PDB entry 8XB6 | electron microscopy, 3.70 A resolution | chains D and N of the 22 polymer chains in the assembly

Chain D:
Name: Portal protein
Source organism: Acinetobacter phage SH-Ab 15497
Reference sequence: A0A2H5BHC5 (A0A2H5BHC5_BPSHA); residue numbers follow UniProt; this construct covers 1-506
Chain sequence (506 residues; numbered 1 to 506; the number before each row is that of its first residue):
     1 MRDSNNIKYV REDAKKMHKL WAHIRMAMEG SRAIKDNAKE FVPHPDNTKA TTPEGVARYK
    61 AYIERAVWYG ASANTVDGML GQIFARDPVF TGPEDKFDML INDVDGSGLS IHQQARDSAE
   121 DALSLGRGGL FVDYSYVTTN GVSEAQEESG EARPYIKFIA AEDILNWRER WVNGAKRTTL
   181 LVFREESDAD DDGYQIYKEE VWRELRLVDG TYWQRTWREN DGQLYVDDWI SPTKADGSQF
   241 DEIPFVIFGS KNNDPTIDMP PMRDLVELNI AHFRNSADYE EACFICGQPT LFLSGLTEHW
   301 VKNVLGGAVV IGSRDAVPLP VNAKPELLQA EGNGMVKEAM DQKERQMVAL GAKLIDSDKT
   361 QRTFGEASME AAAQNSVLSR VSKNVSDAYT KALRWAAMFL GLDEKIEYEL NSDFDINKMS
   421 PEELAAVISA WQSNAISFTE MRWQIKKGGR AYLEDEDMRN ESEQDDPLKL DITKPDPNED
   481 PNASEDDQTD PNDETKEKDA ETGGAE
Not modelled in the structure: 1-2, 136-151, 469-506

Chain N:
Name: Major capsid protein
Source organism: Acinetobacter phage SH-Ab 15497
Reference sequence: A0A2H5BHF7 (A0A2H5BHF7_BPSHA); residue numbers follow UniProt; this construct covers 1-321
Chain sequence (321 residues; each row starts with the number of its first residue):
     1 MALSDLQVFN DWAYKTMSEV LDQQVELFNG ATRGAIILRS AGNTGDLSEA AFWAKIQGLV
    61 RPRDPYSNAD VAAKDLRQLV DNTIKVASGT PPINIPPSML RWIQKNPQEA GAVIGQQLAG
   121 DTMQDMLNNG LAAGKAAFTA GGAVHDISAA GTGLMTQRAF NAAQRIFGDR STDIQVWVSH
   181 SSPLFDLYDN ALANAEQLYV FGTVNVRADA FGRPIIITDS PALVSGAAET LRHSTLGLTT
   241 GAILIEQNQD FDSTVVDGTG KQNITRQYQA EWSYNLGVNG YAYDIATGGK APNPTALATA
   301 ANWDKISTSI KDTGGVVLVT K
Not modelled in the structure: 1-6

How chain D and chain N interact:
Residue-residue contacts - 48 pairs, chain D then chain N:
  Lys-8(D) / Glu-26(N)  salt bridge
  Lys-15(D) / Trp-12(N)
  Lys-15(D) / Ala-13(N)
  Lys-15(D) / Tyr-14(N)  hydrogen bond (backbone-backbone)
  Lys-16(D) / Tyr-14(N)
  His-18(D) / Asp-11(N)
  His-18(D) / Trp-12(N)
  Lys-19(D) / Asn-10(N)
  Lys-19(D) / Asp-11(N)  hydrogen bond (side chain-backbone)
  Lys-19(D) / Glu-109(N)  salt bridge
  Ala-22(D) / Phe-9(N)
  Ala-22(D) / Asp-11(N)
  His-23(D) / Asn-10(N)
  Met-26(D) / Phe-9(N)
  Met-26(D) / Asn-10(N)
  Asp-36(D) / Gln-108(N)
  Asn-37(D) / Phe-9(N)
  Asn-37(D) / Gln-108(N)  hydrogen bond
  Lys-39(D) / Ser-98(N)
  Lys-39(D) / Arg-101(N)  hydrogen bond (backbone-side chain)
  Lys-39(D) / Asn-106(N)  hydrogen bond (backbone-side chain)
  Lys-39(D) / Gln-108(N)
  Glu-40(D) / Asn-10(N)  hydrogen bond
  Glu-40(D) / Asn-106(N)
  Ala-50(D) / Pro-97(N)
  Ala-50(D) / Ser-98(N)
  Thr-51(D) / Gln-262(N)
  Thr-51(D) / Asn-263(N)
  Pro-53(D) / Gln-262(N)
  Pro-53(D) / Asn-263(N)
  Val-56(D) / Ile-264(N)  hydrophobic
  Tyr-197(D) / Gln-247(N)  hydrogen bond
  Tyr-197(D) / Gln-249(N)
  Asn-220(D) / Leu-38(N)
  Asn-220(D) / Arg-39(N)
  Asn-220(D) / Ser-40(N)  hydrogen bond (side chain-backbone)
  Asp-221(D) / Leu-38(N)
  Asp-221(D) / Arg-39(N)
  Asp-221(D) / Ser-40(N)  hydrogen bond
  Asp-221(D) / Met-123(N)
  Asp-221(D) / Gln-247(N)  hydrogen bond (side chain-backbone)
  Gly-222(D) / Leu-38(N)
  Gly-222(D) / Met-123(N)
  Gln-223(D) / Phe-28(N)  hydrogen bond (side chain-backbone)
  Gln-223(D) / Asn-29(N)  hydrogen bond
  Gln-223(D) / Leu-38(N)  hydrogen bond (side chain-backbone)
  Leu-224(D) / Gly-30(N)
  Tyr-225(D) / Asn-29(N)
Also at the interface, not in a pair above, chain D (29 interface residues in all): Asp-3, Asn-6, Pro-43, Asn-47, Asp-191, Gln-195
Also at the interface, not in a pair above, chain N (29 interface residues in all): Met-17, Ile-37, Met-99, Thr-259

In short:
Chain D and chain N each contribute 29 residues to their interface; the contacts include 13 hydrogen bonds and
2 salt bridges. Among the polar pairs are Lys-8(D)/Glu-26(N), Lys-19(D)/Glu-109(N) and Lys-19(D)/Asp-11(N).
Chain D is Portal protein and chain N is Major capsid protein, both from Acinetobacter phage SH-Ab 15497; the
structure, Portal-vertex of SH-Ab15497 in C1 symmetry, was determined by electron microscopy.
